PDB entry 5M7E | X-ray diffraction, 2.05 A resolution | chains B and E of the 6 polymer chains in the assembly

[Chain B]
Protein: Tubulin beta-2B chain
Organism: Bos taurus
UniProt: Q6B856 (TBB2B_BOVIN); the author numbering skips numbers that UniProt does not, so the offset changes along the chain: 1-42 = UniProt 1-42; 45-360 = UniProt 43-358; 369-455 = UniProt 359-445
Sequence (445 residues; row label = number of the first residue in the row; note: 10 numbers in that range are skipped by the numbering (no residue carries them; nothing is unmodelled there)):
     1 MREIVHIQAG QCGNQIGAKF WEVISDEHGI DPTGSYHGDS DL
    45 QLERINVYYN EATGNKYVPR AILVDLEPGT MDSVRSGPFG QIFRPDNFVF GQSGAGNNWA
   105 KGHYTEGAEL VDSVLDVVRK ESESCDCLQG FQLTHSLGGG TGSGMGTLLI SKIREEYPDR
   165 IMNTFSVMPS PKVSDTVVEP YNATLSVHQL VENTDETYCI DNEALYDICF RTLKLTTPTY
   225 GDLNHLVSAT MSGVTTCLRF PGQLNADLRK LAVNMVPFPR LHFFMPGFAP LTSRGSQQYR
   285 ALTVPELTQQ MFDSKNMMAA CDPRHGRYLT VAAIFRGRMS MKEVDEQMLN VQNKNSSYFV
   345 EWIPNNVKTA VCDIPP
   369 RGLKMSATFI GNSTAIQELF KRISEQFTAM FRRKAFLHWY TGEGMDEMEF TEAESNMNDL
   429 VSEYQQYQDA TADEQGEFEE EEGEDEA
Disordered / not traced: 1, 278-281, 439-455
UniProt features mapped onto this chain:
  - motif: M1 to I4 (MREI motif)
  - binding site (GTP): Q11, E71, S140, G144, T145, G146, N206, N228
  - binding site (Mg(2+)): E71
  - modified residue: S40 (Phosphoserine), T57 (Phosphothreonine), K60 (N6-acetyllysine), S174 (Phosphoserine), T287 (Phosphothreonine), T292 (Phosphothreonine), R320 (Omega-N-methylarginine), E448 (5-glutamyl polyglutamate)
  - cross-link (Glycyl lysine isopeptide (Lys-Gly)): K60 (interchain with G-Cter in ubiquitin), K326 (interchain with G-Cter in ubiquitin)
Bound ions: Mg2+: Q11 (together with GDP); Ca2+ near E113 (its only coordinating residue here)
Small-molecule neighbours:
  - GDP (guanosine-5'-diphosphate): G10, Q11, C12, Q15, I16, D69, N101, S140, G142, G143, G144, T145, G146, S147, V171, P173, V177, D179, E183, N206, L209, Y224, L227, N228
  - SD5 (5-[2,6-di(morpholin-4-yl)pyrimidin-4-yl]-4-(trifluoromethyl)pyridin-2-amine): Y202, V238, C241, L248, A250, K254, L255, N258, M259, T314, V315, A316, I318, N349, N350, V351, K352, A354, I378
From the paper describing this entry:
  - binding site for SD5: E200, Y202, V238, C241, L248, A250, K254, A316, I318, K352, A354

[Chain E]
Protein: Stathmin-4
Organism: Rattus norvegicus
UniProt: P63043 (STMN4_RAT), isoform P63043-3; residues 3-145 here correspond to UniProt positions 74-216 (UniProt number = residue number + 71)
Sequence (143 residues; each row starts with the number of its first residue):
     3 MADMEVIELN KCTSGQSFEV ILKPPSFDGV PEFNASLPRR RDPSLEEIQK KLEAAEERRK
    63 YQEAELLKHL AEKREHEREV IQKAIEENNN FIKMAKEKLA QKMESNKENR EAHLAAMLER
   123 LQEKDKHAEE VRKNKELKEE ASR
Disordered / not traced: 3-5, 29-43, 144-145
Differences from the reference sequence: cloning artifact (3-4)
UniProt features mapped onto this chain:
  - modified residue: S19 (Phosphoserine)

[Chain B / chain E interface]
Residue-residue contacts (25):
  H107(B) - K75(E)  hydrogen bond
  Y108(B) - H78(E)  hydrogen bond
  Y108(B) - E79(E)
  Y108(B) - V82(E)  hydrophobic
  Y108(B) - I83(E)
  L152(B) - E79(E)
  S155(B) - L72(E)
  S155(B) - K75(E)
  S155(B) - R76(E)  hydrogen bond
  K156(B) - R76(E)
  K156(B) - E79(E)  salt bridge
  R158(B) - L68(E)
  E159(B) - L69(E)
  E159(B) - L72(E)
  E159(B) - R76(E)  salt bridge
  P162(B) - E65(E)
  Q193(B) - K75(E)
  E196(B) - H71(E)  salt bridge
  T409(B) - E89(E)
  E411(B) - V82(E)
  E411(B) - A86(E)
  G412(B) - V82(E)
  G412(B) - K85(E)
  G412(B) - A86(E)
  E417(B) - H78(E)  salt bridge
Also at the interface, not in a pair above, chain B (18 interface residues in all): T109, G410, M413, D414

[In short]
18 residues of chain B face 14 of chain E across their interface, with 3 hydrogen bonds and 4 salt bridges.
Polar pairs include K156(B)-E79(E), E159(B)-R76(E) and E196(B)-H71(E). Bound to chain B: GDP and compound SD5.
From the paper: a binding site for SD5 at E200(B), Y202(B) and V238(B) among others.
Here chain B is Tubulin beta-2B chain (Bos taurus) and chain E is Stathmin-4 (Rattus norvegicus). Entry 5M7E
(Tubulin-BKM120 complex) was determined by X-ray diffraction (same publication as 5M8D, 5JHA, 5JHB, 5M7G and
5M8G).
